1XF8 - chain A; structure by X-ray diffraction, 1.90 A resolution.

[Chain A]
Name: FemX
Organism: Weissella viridescens
Notes: EC 2.3.2.10
Reference sequence: Q9EY50 (Q9EY50_LACVI); residues 1-335 here correspond to UniProt positions 2-336 (UniProt number = residue number + 1)
Chain sequence (335 residues; row label = number of the first residue in the row):
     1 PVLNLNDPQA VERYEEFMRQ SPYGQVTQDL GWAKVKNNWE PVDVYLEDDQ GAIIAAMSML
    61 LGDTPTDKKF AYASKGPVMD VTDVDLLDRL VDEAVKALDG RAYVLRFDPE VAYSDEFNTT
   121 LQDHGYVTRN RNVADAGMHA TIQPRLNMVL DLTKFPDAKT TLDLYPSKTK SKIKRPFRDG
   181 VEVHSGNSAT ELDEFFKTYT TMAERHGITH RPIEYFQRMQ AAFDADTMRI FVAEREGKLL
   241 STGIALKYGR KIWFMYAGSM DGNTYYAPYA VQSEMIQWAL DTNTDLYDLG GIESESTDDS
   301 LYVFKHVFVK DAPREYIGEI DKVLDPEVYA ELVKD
Sequence notes: engineered mutation F254 (Tyr255 in Q9EY50)
Metal / ion sites: Mg2+: T64, T66
Swiss-Prot annotation at these positions:
  - binding site (substrate): K36 to W39, Y103, R211, Y215, Y256
  - site (Important for catalytic activity): D108, E319

[Summary]
The Mg2+ site is built by T64 and T66. Curated annotation (UniProt) lists 8 substrate-binding residues.
Chain A is FemX (Weissella viridescens); the structure, Crystal Structure of Weissella viridescens FemX
(Y254F) Mutant, was determined by X-ray diffraction together with 1XE4 and 1XIX from the same study.
